8K7V - chains A and C of the 4 polymer chains in the assembly; structure by electron microscopy, 3.17 A resolution.

[Chain A (and C)]
Protein: Alpha-galactosidase
Organism: Blautia pseudococcoides
Notes: chain C of this document is another copy of the same molecule, construct and numbering; everything in this record applies to it too
UniProt: A0A1C7IHX3 (A0A1C7IHX3_9FIRM); numbering as in UniProt (aligned over 1-763)
Amino-acid sequence (763 residues; row label = number of the first residue in the row):
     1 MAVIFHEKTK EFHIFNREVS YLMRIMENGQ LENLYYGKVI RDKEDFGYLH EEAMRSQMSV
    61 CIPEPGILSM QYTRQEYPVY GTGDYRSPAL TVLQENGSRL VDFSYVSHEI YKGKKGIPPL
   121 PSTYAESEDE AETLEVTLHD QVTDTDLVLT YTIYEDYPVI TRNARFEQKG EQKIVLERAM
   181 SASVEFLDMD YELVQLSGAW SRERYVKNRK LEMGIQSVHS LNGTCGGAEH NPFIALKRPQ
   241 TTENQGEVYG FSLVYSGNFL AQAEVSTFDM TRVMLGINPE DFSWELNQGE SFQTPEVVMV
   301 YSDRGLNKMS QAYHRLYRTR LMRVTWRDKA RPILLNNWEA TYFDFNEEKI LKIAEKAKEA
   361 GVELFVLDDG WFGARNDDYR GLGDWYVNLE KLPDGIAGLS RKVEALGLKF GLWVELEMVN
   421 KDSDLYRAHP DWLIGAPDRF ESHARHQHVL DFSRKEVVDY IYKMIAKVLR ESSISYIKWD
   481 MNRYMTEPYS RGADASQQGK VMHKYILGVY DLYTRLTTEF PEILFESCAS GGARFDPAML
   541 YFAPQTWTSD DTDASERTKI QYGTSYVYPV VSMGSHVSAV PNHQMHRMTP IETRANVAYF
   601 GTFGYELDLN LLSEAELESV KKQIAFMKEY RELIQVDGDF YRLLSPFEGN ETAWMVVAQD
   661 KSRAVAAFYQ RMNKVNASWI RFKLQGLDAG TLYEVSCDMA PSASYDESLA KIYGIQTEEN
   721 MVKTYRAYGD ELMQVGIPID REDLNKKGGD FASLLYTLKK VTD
Disordered / not traced: 1, 716-721, 762-763
Covalently attached groups: compound VQX linked to Asp480
Residues lining bound ligands: VQX (8-azido-1-((1S,2S,3S,4S,5R,6S)-2,3,4-trihydroxy-5-(hydroxymethyl)-7-azabicyclo[4.1.0]heptan-7-yl)octan-1-one): Trp338, Asp368, Asp369, Arg375, Trp413, Arg445, Lys478, Asn482, Ser530, Gly531, Asp550

[How chain A and chain C interact]
Contacting residue pairs - 121 pairs, chain A then chain C:
  Ser56(A) with Trp200(C)
  Gln57(A) with Trp200(C); Tyr484(C), hydrogen bond; Ser530(C), hydrogen bond
  Met58(A) with Ala444(C)
  Ser59(A) with His443(C)
  Val60(A) with Ser442(C), hydrogen bond (backbone-side chain); His443(C), hydrogen bond (backbone-backbone)
  Cys61(A) with Phe440(C)
  Ile62(A) with Phe440(C); His443(C)
  Pro63(A) with Phe440(C); His443(C)
  Glu64(A) with His443(C), salt bridge; His446(C), salt bridge
  Tyr80(A) with Leu221(C), hydrogen bond (side chain-backbone); Asp281(C); Met502(C)
  Gly81(A) with Glu487(C), hydrogen bond (backbone-backbone)
  Tyr85(A) with Leu221(C); Asn222(C); Tyr484(C); Met485(C), hydrogen bond (side chain-backbone); Thr486(C)
  Ser87(A) with His219(C), hydrogen bond
  Pro88(A) with Glu280(C)
  Glu95(A) with Ala495(C)
  Asn96(A) with Tyr489(C); Ala495(C); Gln498(C)
  Gly97(A) with Ala495(C); Gln498(C)
  Ser98(A) with Tyr489(C)
  Arg99(A) with Asp281(C); Ser283(C)
  Leu100(A) with Ala436(C), hydrophobic; Arg439(C), hydrogen bond (backbone-side chain); Glu487(C)
  Val101(A) with Arg439(C)
  Asp102(A) with Arg439(C)
  Asp140(A) with Arg439(C), salt bridge
  Val142(A) with Asp438(C); Arg439(C)
  Arg178(A) with Glu280(C), salt bridge
  Gln195(A) with Met213(C), hydrogen bond (side chain-backbone)
  Gly198(A) with Thr267(C), hydrogen bond (backbone-side chain)
  Ala199(A) with Thr267(C)
  Trp200(A) with Ser56(C)
  Arg202(A) with Thr267(C)
  Lys207(A) with Met213(C)
  Asn208(A) with Glu212(C)
  Arg209(A) with Glu212(C); Met213(C), hydrogen bond (side chain-backbone); Ile215(C); Gln216(C)
  Glu212(A) with Asn208(C); Arg209(C)
  Met213(A) with Gln195(C), hydrogen bond (backbone-side chain); Lys207(C); Arg209(C), hydrogen bond (backbone-side chain)
  Gly214(A) with Ser217(C)
  Ile215(A) with Arg209(C); Ile215(C); Gln216(C); Ser217(C), hydrogen bond (backbone-backbone); His219(C)
  Gln216(A) with Arg209(C); Ile215(C)
  Ser217(A) with Gly214(C); Ile215(C), hydrogen bond (backbone-backbone)
  His219(A) with Ile215(C)
  Leu221(A) with Tyr80(C), hydrogen bond (backbone-side chain); Tyr85(C); Arg86(C)
  Asn222(A) with Tyr85(C)
  Glu229(A) with Thr267(C), hydrogen bond; Phe268(C)
  Glu264(A) with His219(C), salt bridge
  Thr267(A) with Gly198(C), hydrogen bond (side chain-backbone); Arg202(C); Glu229(C)
  Phe268(A) with Arg202(C)
  Glu280(A) with Pro88(C); Arg178(C), salt bridge
  Asp281(A) with Arg99(C)
  Ala436(A) with Leu100(C), hydrophobic
  Asp438(A) with Val142(C)
  Arg439(A) with Gln94(C); Leu100(C), hydrogen bond (side chain-backbone); Val101(C); Asp102(C); Asp140(C), salt bridge; Val142(C)
  Phe440(A) with Cys61(C); Ile62(C); Pro63(C)
  Ser442(A) with Val60(C)
  His443(A) with Ser59(C); Val60(C), hydrogen bond (backbone-backbone); Ile62(C), hydrogen bond (side chain-backbone); Pro63(C); Glu64(C), salt bridge
  Ala444(A) with Met58(C); Ser59(C)
  His446(A) with Glu64(C), salt bridge
  Tyr484(A) with Gln57(C), hydrogen bond; Tyr85(C)
  Met485(A) with Tyr85(C)
  Thr486(A) with Gly81(C)
  Glu487(A) with Gly81(C), hydrogen bond (backbone-backbone); Leu100(C)
  Tyr489(A) with Asn96(C); Ser98(C)
  Ala495(A) with Glu95(C); Asn96(C); Gly97(C)
  Gln498(A) with Asn96(C); Gly97(C)
  Met502(A) with Tyr80(C)
  Ser530(A) with Ser56(C); Gln57(C)
Also at the interface, not in a pair above, chain A (70 interface residues in all): Thr82, Gln94, Ser197, Ala529, Ala533
Also at the interface, not in a pair above, chain C (72 interface residues in all): Thr82, Ala199, His230, Glu264, Asp494, Ala529, Ala533

[Summary]
The interface between chain A and chain C involves 70 residues on one side and 72 on the other; the contacts
include 24 hydrogen bonds and 9 salt bridges. Among the polar pairs are Glu64(A)-His443(C), Glu64(A)-His446(C)
and Asp140(A)-Arg439(C). Compound VQX is covalently linked to Asp480(A).
Both chains are Alpha-galactosidase (Blautia pseudococcoides). Entry 8K7V (the alpha-galactosidase 5 with
inhibitor ABP2) was determined by electron microscopy together with 8K7U and 8K1A from the same study.
